Entry 7XI4 (X-ray diffraction, 4.71 A resolution (low resolution: residue-level contacts below are approximate; hydrogen-bond / salt-bridge calls are withheld)); this record covers chains A and C of the 4 polymer chains in the assembly.

# Chain A
Molecule: Aryl hydrocarbon receptor nuclear translocator
Organism: Mus musculus
Notes: fragment: arnt
UniProt: P53762 (ARNT_MOUSE); residue numbers follow UniProt; this construct covers 82-464
Sequence (383 residues; each row starts with the number of its first residue):
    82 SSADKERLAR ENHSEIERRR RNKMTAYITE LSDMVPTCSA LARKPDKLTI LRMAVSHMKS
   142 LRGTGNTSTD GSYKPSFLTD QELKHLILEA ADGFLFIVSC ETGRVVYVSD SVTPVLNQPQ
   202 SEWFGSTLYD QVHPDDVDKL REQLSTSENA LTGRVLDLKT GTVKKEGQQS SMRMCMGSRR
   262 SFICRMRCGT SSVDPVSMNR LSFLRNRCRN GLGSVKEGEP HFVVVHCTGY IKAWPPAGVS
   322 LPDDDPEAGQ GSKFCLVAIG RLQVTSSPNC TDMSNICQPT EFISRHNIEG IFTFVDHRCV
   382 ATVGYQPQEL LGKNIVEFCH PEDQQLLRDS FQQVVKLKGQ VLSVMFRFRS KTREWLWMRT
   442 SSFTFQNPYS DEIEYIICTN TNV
Disordered / not traced: 148-154, 229-257, 274-302, 315-334, 346-360
Swiss-Prot annotation at these positions:
  - region: Leu167 to Ala171 (Mediates the transcription activity and dimerization of the AHR:ARNT complex)
  - mutagenesis: His94 (H94A: Reduces DNA binding), Glu98 (E98A: Reduces DNA binding), Arg102 (R102E: Reduces DNA binding. Decreases transcription factor activity), Leu112 (L112D: Interferes with transcription factor activity; L112E: Impairs heterodimer formation with EPAS1. Impairs heterodimer formation with HIF1A ...), Leu132 (L132E: Impairs heterodimer formation with EPAS1. Impairs heterodimer formation with HIF1A. Significantly destabilizes ARNT?s heterodimeric interactions with both NPAS1 and NPAS3 ...), Val136 (V136D: Impairs heterodimer formation with EPAS1. Impairs heterodimer formation with HIF1A. Significantly destabilizes ARNT?s heterodimeric interactions with both NPAS1 and NPAS3 ...), Met139 (M139D: Interferes with transcription factor activity), Leu164 (L164D: Does not affect transcription factor activity), Leu167 (L167E: Highly reduces transcription activity. Impairs interaction with AHR. Impairs heterodimer formation with EPAS1. Impairs heterodimer formation with HIF1A ...), Ile168 (I168D: Highly reduces transcription activity. Impairs interaction with AHR. Impairs heterodimer formation with EPAS1. Impairs heterodimer formation with HIF1A ...), Ala171 (A171D: Reduces transcription activity. Markedly reduces interaction with AHR. Impairs heterodimer formation with EPAS1. Markedly decreases heterodimer formation with HIF1A ...), Ile264 (I264D: Impairs heterodimer formation with EPAS1. Markedly decreases heterodimer formation with HIF1A. Significantly destabilizes ARNT?s heterodimeric interactions with both NPAS1 and NPAS3 ...), 6 further mutagenesis entries in UniProt

# Chain C
Molecule: 16-nt DNA strand
Organism: Mus musculus
Sequence (16 nucleotides; numbered 1 to 16; the number before each row is that of its first residue):
     1 GGAGGTCGTG AGTGAT
Disordered / not traced: 1

# Chain A / chain C interface
Residue-residue contacts - 14 pairs, chain A then chain C:
  Arg91(A) - DG10(C)
  His94(A) - DT9(C)
  His94(A) - DG10(C)
  Ser95(A) - DT9(C)
  Glu98(A) - DG8(C)
  Glu98(A) - DT9(C)
  Arg102(A) - DC7(C)
  Arg102(A) - DG8(C)
  Asn103(A) - DC7(C)
  Thr106(A) - DT6(C)
  Asp127(A) - DG4(C)
  Asp127(A) - DG5(C)
  Lys128(A) - DG5(C)
  Lys128(A) - DT6(C)
Also at the interface, not in a pair above, chain A (12 interface residues in all): Glu96, Pro126, Leu129

# In short
12 residues of chain A face 7 of chain C across their interface. From UniProt: 18 mutagenesis sites on chain
A.
Chain A is Aryl hydrocarbon receptor nuclear translocator and chain C is a 16-nt DNA strand, both from Mus
musculus; the structure, Crystal Structure of the NPAS4-ARNT heterodimer in complex with DNA, was determined
by X-ray diffraction together with 7XHV and 7XI3 from the same study.
